Entry 4ZHM (X-ray diffraction, 1.90 A resolution); this record covers chains P and U.

# Chain P
Name: mupain-1-16-IG
Sequence (10 residues; each row starts with the number of its first residue):
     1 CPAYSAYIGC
Disulfides: Cys1-Cys10
Small-molecule neighbours: piperidine-1-carboximidamide (MRZ): Tyr4, Ser5, Ala6

# Chain U
Name: Urokinase-type plasminogen activator
Organism: Homo sapiens
Notes: EC 3.4.21.73
UniProt: P00749 (UROK_HUMAN); the construct lacks a stretch of the UniProt sequence and is renumbered around it, so the offset changes along the chain: 16-37 = UniProt 179-200; 38-60 = UniProt 205-227; 63-97 = UniProt 234-268; 98-110 = UniProt 271-283; 5 more segments
Sequence (247 residues; each row starts with the number of its first residue; note: 1 number in that range is skipped by the numbering (no residue carries it; nothing is unmodelled there); a row labelled like 37A-37D holds insertion residues (37A, then the next letters in order)):
    16 IIGGEFTTIE NQPWFAAIYR RH
37A-37D RGGS
    38 VTYVCGGSLI SPCWVISATH CFI
60A-60C DYP
    61 KK
   62A E
    63 DYIVYLGRSR LNSNTQGEMK FEVENLILHK DYSAD
97A-97B TL
    98 AYHNDIALLK IRS
110A-110D KEGR
   111 CAQPSRTIQT IALPSMYNDP QFGTSCEITG FGKEQSTDYL YPEQLKMTVV KLISHRECQQ
170A-170B PH
   171 YYGSEVTTKM LCAAD
185A-185B PQ
   186 WKTDSCQGDS GGPLVCSLQG RMTLTGIVSW GR
   219 GCALK
  223A D
   224 KPGVYTRVSH FLPWIRSHTK E
Construct notes: engineered mutation Tyr99 (His272 in P00749), Ala122 (Cys299 in P00749), Gln145 (Asn322 in P00749)
Curated features (UniProtKB/Swiss-Prot):
  - active site (Charge relay system): His57, Asp102, Ser195
  - modified residue: Ser146 (Phosphoserine)
Disulfides: Cys42-Cys58, Cys50-Cys111, Cys136-Cys201, Cys168-Cys182, Cys191-Cys220
Small-molecule neighbours: piperidine-1-carboximidamide (MRZ): Asp189, Ser190, Cys191, Gln192, Val213, Trp215, Gly216, Arg217, Gly219, Cys220, Ala221, Gly226

# Chain P / chain U interface
Residue-residue contacts - 27 pairs, chain P then chain U:
  Pro2(P) with Ala96(U), hydrophobic; Asp97(U); Thr97A(U); Leu97B(U); Ala98(U); Tyr99(U), hydrophobic
  Ala3(P) with Thr97A(U), hydrogen bond (backbone-backbone)
  Tyr4(P) with Leu97B(U), hydrogen bond (backbone-backbone); Trp215(U); Gly216(U), hydrogen bond (backbone-backbone); Arg217(U), hydrogen bond
  Ser5(P) with Tyr99(U), hydrogen bond
  Ala6(P) with Gln192(U); Gly193(U), hydrogen bond (backbone-backbone); Ser195(U)
  Tyr7(P) with Arg35(U); Val41(U); His57(U); Cys58(U), hydrogen bond (side chain-backbone); Asp60A(U); Gln192(U), hydrogen bond (backbone-side chain); Ser195(U)
  Ile8(P) with Val41(U); Tyr151(U), hydrophobic; Gln192(U), hydrogen bond (backbone-side chain); Gly193(U)
  Cys10(P) with Gln192(U), hydrogen bond (backbone-side chain)
Interface residues without a listed pair, chain U (23 interface residues in all): Tyr40, Cys42, Tyr172, Cys191, Ser214

# Overview
Chain P and chain U form an interface of 8 and 23 residues respectively, with 10 hydrogen bonds. Polar pairs
include Tyr4(P)-Arg217(U), Ser5(P)-Tyr99(U) and Tyr7(P)-Cys58(U). Piperidine-1-carboximidamide is bound
between chain P and chain U. From UniProt: 3 active-site residues on chain U.
Here chain P is mupain-1-16-IG and chain U is Urokinase-type plasminogen activator (Homo sapiens). Entry 4ZHM
(The crystal structure of mupain-1--16-IG in complex with murinised human uPA at pH7.4) was determined by
X-ray diffraction, deposited together with 4ZHL.
